Entry 9PFF (electron microscopy, 3.09 A resolution); this record covers chains G and E of the 14 polymer chains in the assembly.

== Chain G ==
Name: Synaptosomal-associated protein 25
From: Rattus norvegicus
UniProt: P60881 (SNP25_RAT); residues 1-83 here = UniProt positions 1-83
Sequence (84 residues; each row starts with the number of its first residue; numbering starts at 0):
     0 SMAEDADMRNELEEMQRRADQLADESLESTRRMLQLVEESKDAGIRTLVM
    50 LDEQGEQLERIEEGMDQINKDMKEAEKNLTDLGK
Disordered / not traced: 0-5
Differences from the reference sequence: expression tag (0)

== Chain E ==
Name: Vesicle-fusing ATPase
From: Cricetulus griseus
Notes: EC 3.6.4.6
UniProt: P18708 (NSF_CRIGR); numbering as in UniProt (aligned over 1-744)
Sequence (747 residues; numbered -2 to 744; the number before each row is that of its first residue; numbers below 1 keep their minus sign (Gly-2 is residue -2)):
    -2 GAHMAGRSMQAARCPTDELSLSNCAVVSEKDYQSGQHVIVRTSPNHKYIF
    48 TLRTHPSVVPGSVAFSLPQRKWAGLSIGQEIEVALYSFDKAKQCIGTMTI
    98 EIDFLQKKNIDSNPYDTDKMAAEFIQQFNNQAFSVGQQLVFSFNDKLFGL
   148 LVKDIEAMDPSILKGEPASGKRQKIEVGLVVGNSQVAFEKAENSSLNLIG
   198 KAKTKENRQSIINPDWNFEKMGIGGLDKEFSDIFRRAFASRVFPPEIVEQ
   248 MGCKHVKGILLYGPPGCGKTLLARQIGKMLNAREPKVVNGPEILNKYVGE
   298 SEANIRKLFADAEEEQRRLGANSGLHIIIFDEIDAICKQRGSMAGSTGVH
   348 DTVVNQLLSKIDGVEQLNNILVIGMTNRPDLIDEALLRPGRLEVKMEIGL
   398 PDEKGRLQILHIHTARMRGHQLLSADVDIKELAVETKNFSGAELEGLVRA
   448 AQSTAMNRHIKASTKVEVDMEKAESLQVTRGDFLASLENDIKPAFGTNQE
   498 DYASYIMNGIIKWGDPVTRVLDDGELLVQQTKNSDRTPLVSVLLEGPPHS
   548 GKTALAAKIAEESNFPFIKICSPDKMIGFSETAKCQAMKKIFDDAYKSQL
   598 SCVVVDDIERLLDYVPIGPRFSNLVLQALLVLLKKAPPQGRKLLIIGTTS
   648 RKDVLQEMEMLNAFSTTIHVPNIATGEQLLEALELLGNFKDKERTTIAQQ
   698 VKGKKVWIGIKKLLMLIEMSLQMDPEYRVRKFLALLREEGASPLDFD
Disordered / not traced: -2 to 0, 155-170, 741-744
Differences from the reference sequence: expression tag (-2 to 0)
Residues lining bound ligands:
  - ATP (adenosine-5'-triphosphate), molecule 1: Gly219, Ile220, Gly221, Gly222, Pro262, Gly263, Cys264, Gly265, Lys266, Thr267, Leu268, Asn374, Ile406, His410, Gly438, Ala439, Glu442
  - ATP, molecule 2: Ile503, Met504, Asn505, Gly506, Ile507, Ile508, Trp510, Pro545, His546, Ser547, Gly548, Lys549, Thr550, Ala551, Leu552, Asp604, Ile707, Lys708
Curated features (UniProtKB/Swiss-Prot):
  - binding site (ATP): Asn505 to Trp510, Pro545 to Leu552
  - binding site (Mg(2+)): Thr550
  - modified residue: Lys105 (N6-acetyllysine), Ser207 (Phosphoserine), Tyr259 (Phosphotyrosine), Ser569 (Phosphoserine)
What the authors report for this chain:
  - binding site for Syntaxin-1A: Tyr294
  - binding site for ATP: Asp328, Glu329, Asn374, Arg385, Arg388
  - mutagenesis - I209N: decreased catalytic activity on ternary SNARE complexes (citing earlier work)
  - mutagenesis - I209N: unchanged catalytic activity on binary SNARE complexes (citing earlier work)
  - post-translational modification sites: Ser207 (citing earlier work)

== Interface between chain G and chain E ==
Residue-residue contacts (13):
  Leu11(G) with Ala341(E), hydrophobic
  Glu13(G) with Ser343(E)
  Arg16(G) with Asn292(E), hydrogen bond (side chain-backbone); Lys293(E), hydrogen bond (side chain-backbone); Tyr294(E), hydrogen bond (side chain-backbone); Val295(E); Gly296(E); Ser298(E); Thr344(E); Val346(E)
  Arg17(G) with Lys293(E); Tyr294(E); Val295(E)
Interface residues without a listed pair, chain G (7 interface residues in all): Glu12, Met14, Asp19

== Summary ==
7 residues of chain G and 10 residues of chain E are in contact, with 3 hydrogen bonds. Polar pairs include
Arg16(G)-Asn292(E), Arg16(G)-Lys293(E) and Arg16(G)-Tyr294(E). Chain E binds ATP. The paper reports a binding
site for ATP at Asp328(E), Glu329(E) and Asn374(E) among others; I209N of chain E reduces catalytic activity
on ternary SNARE complexes.
Chain G is Synaptosomal-associated protein 25 (Rattus norvegicus) and chain E is Vesicle-fusing ATPase
(Cricetulus griseus); the structure, Min22bin20S complex (NSF-alphaSNAP-2:2 syntaxin-1a H3:SNAP-25 SN1),
non-hydrolyzing, class 27, was determined by electron microscopy, deposited together with 9OJR, 9OJU, 9OJZ,
9OK3, 9OK5, 9OKC and 17 further entries.
